2QBS - chain A; structure by X-ray diffraction, 2.10 A resolution.

Chain A:
Protein: Tyrosine-protein phosphatase non-receptor type 1
From: Homo sapiens
Notes: EC 3.1.3.48; fragment: Tyrosine-protein phosphatase domain, CATALYTIC DOMAIN
Reference sequence: P18031 (PTN1_HUMAN); numbering as in UniProt (aligned over 1-299)
Sequence (299 residues; each row starts with the number of its first residue):
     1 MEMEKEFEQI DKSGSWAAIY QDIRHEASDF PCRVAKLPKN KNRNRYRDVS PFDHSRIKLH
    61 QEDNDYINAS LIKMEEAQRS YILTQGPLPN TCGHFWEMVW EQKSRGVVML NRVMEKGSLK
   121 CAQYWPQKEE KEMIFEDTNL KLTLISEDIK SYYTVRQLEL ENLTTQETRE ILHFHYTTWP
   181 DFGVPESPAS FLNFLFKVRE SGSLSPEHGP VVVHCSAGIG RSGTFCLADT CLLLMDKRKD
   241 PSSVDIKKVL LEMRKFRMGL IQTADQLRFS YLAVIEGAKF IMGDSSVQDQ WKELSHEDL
Disordered / not traced: 1, 299
Residues lining bound ligands: 024 (4-bromo-3-(carboxymethoxy)-5-[3-(cyclohexylamino)phenyl]thiophene-2-carboxylic acid): R24, Y46, D48, V49, E115, K120, D181, F182, G183, C215, S216, A217, I219, G220, R221, M258, G259, Q262, Q266
UniProt features mapped onto this chain:
  - active site: C215 (Phosphocysteine intermediate)
  - binding site (substrate): D181, C215 to R221, Q262
  - modified residue: M1 (N-acetylmethionine), Y20 (Phosphotyrosine), S50 (Phosphoserine), Y66 (Phosphotyrosine), C215 (Cysteine persulfide), S242 (Phosphoserine), S243 (Phosphoserine)
  - cross-link: C215 to S216 (N,N-(cysteine-1,S-diyl)serine (Cys-Ser))
  - mutagenesis: S50 (S50A/D: No phosphorylation), D181 (D181A: Substrate-trapping mutant), C215 (C215S: Catalytically inactive mutant; abolishes sulfhydration)

Overview:
Chain A binds compound 024. From UniProt: active-site residue C215, 9 substrate-binding residues and 3
mutagenesis sites.
Chain A is Tyrosine-protein phosphatase non-receptor type 1 (Homo sapiens); the structure, Crystal structure
of ptp1b-inhibitor complex, was determined by X-ray diffraction, deposited together with 2QBP, 2QBQ and 2QBR.
